Entry 1POI (X-ray diffraction, 2.50 A resolution); this record covers chains C and D of the 4 polymer chains in the assembly.

[Chain C]
Name: Glutaconate coenzyme A-transferase
From: Acidaminococcus fermentans
UniProt: Q59111 (GCTA_ACIFE); the author numbering skips numbers that UniProt does not, so the offset changes along the chain: 2-217 = UniProt 1-216; 219-319 = UniProt 217-317
Sequence (317 residues; each row starts with the number of its first residue; note: 1 number in that range is skipped by the numbering (no residue carries it; nothing is unmodelled there)):
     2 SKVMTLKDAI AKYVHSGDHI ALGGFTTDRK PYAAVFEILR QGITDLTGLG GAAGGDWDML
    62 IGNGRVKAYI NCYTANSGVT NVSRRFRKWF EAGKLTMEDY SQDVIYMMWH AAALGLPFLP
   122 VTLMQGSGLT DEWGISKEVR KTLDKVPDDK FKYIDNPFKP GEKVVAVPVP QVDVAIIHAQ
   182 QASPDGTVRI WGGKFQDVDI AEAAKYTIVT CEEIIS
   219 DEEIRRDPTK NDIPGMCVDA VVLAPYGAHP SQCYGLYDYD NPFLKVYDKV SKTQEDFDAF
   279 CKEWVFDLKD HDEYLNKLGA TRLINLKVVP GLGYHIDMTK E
Reported in the primary citation:
  - catalytic residues: Gln103 (proposed by the authors, not directly observed)
  - specificity-determining residues: Ser78 (proposed by the authors, not directly observed)

[Chain D]
Name: Glutaconate coenzyme A-transferase
From: Acidaminococcus fermentans
UniProt: Q59112 (GCTB_ACIFE); residues 3-262 here correspond to UniProt positions 2-261 (UniProt number = residue number - 1)
Sequence (260 residues; numbered 3 to 262; the number before each row is that of its first residue):
     3 DYTNYTNKEM QAVTIAKQIK NGQVVTVGTG LPLIGASVAK RVYAPDCHII VESGLMDCSP
    63 VEVPRSVGDL RFMAHCGCIW PNVRFVGFEI NEYLHKANRL IAFIGGAQID PYGNVNSTSI
   123 GDYHHPKTRF TGSGGANGIA TYSNTIIMMQ HEKRRFMNKI DYVTSPGWID GPGGRERLGL
   183 PGDVGPQLVV TDKGILKFDE KTKRMYLAAY YPTSSPEDVL ENTGFDLDVS KAVELEAPDP
   243 AVIKLIREEI DPGQAFIQVP
Reported in the primary citation:
  - catalytic residues: Glu54 (citing earlier work)
  - catalytic residues: Gly137, Ala138 (proposed by the authors, not directly observed)
  - specificity-determining residues: Ser68 (proposed by the authors, not directly observed)

[How chain C and chain D interact]
Pairs across the interface - 95 pairs, chain C then chain D:
  Phe26(C) - Ser55(D)
  Phe26(C) - Val69(D)  hydrophobic
  Phe26(C) - Asn84(D)
  Thr27(C) - Ser68(D)  hydrogen bond
  Asp29(C) - Gly70(D)
  Asp29(C) - Leu72(D)
  Asp29(C) - Met75(D)
  Asn72(C) - Arg131(D)
  Asn72(C) - Thr133(D)  hydrogen bond (side chain-backbone)
  Cys73(C) - Gly134(D)
  Cys73(C) - Ser135(D)
  Cys73(C) - Gly136(D)  hydrogen bond (backbone-backbone)
  Tyr74(C) - Thr133(D)
  Thr75(C) - Thr133(D)
  Ala76(C) - Thr133(D)
  Ser78(C) - Arg67(D)
  Ser78(C) - Ser68(D)  hydrogen bond
  Gly79(C) - Arg67(D)
  Asn82(C) - Thr133(D)
  Val83(C) - Phe132(D)
  Val83(C) - Thr133(D)
  Phe87(C) - Phe132(D)
  Arg88(C) - Arg131(D)  hydrogen bond (side chain-backbone)
  Phe91(C) - Tyr125(D)
  Phe91(C) - Pro128(D)
  Phe91(C) - Arg131(D)
  Glu92(C) - Lys129(D)
  Glu92(C) - Thr130(D)
  Glu92(C) - Arg131(D)  hydrogen bond (side chain-backbone)
  Met98(C) - Arg131(D)
  Glu99(C) - Tyr125(D)
  Asp100(C) - Tyr125(D)  hydrogen bond
  Asp100(C) - Arg131(D)  salt bridge
  Tyr101(C) - Ser135(D)
  Ser102(C) - Ser135(D)
  Ser102(C) - Gly136(D)
  Ser102(C) - Asn139(D)
  Gln103(C) - Glu54(D)
  Gln103(C) - Gly136(D)  hydrogen bond (backbone-backbone)
  Gln103(C) - Gly137(D)
  Asp104(C) - Val88(D)
  Asp104(C) - Glu91(D)
  Asp104(C) - Gly137(D)
  Asp104(C) - Gly140(D)  hydrogen bond (side chain-backbone)
  Tyr107(C) - Asn84(D)
  Tyr107(C) - Val85(D)
  Met108(C) - Val85(D)
  His111(C) - Val85(D)
  Thr123(C) - Thr143(D)
  Thr123(C) - Tyr144(D)  hydrogen bond
  Leu124(C) - Val88(D)  hydrophobic
  Leu124(C) - Gly140(D)
  Met125(C) - Asn139(D)  hydrogen bond (backbone-side chain)
  Gln126(C) - Thr143(D)
  Gln126(C) - Leu180(D)
  Gln126(C) - Gly181(D)
  Gln126(C) - Leu182(D)
  Gly127(C) - Pro168(D)
  Gly127(C) - Leu180(D)
  Ser128(C) - Asn139(D)
  Ser128(C) - Val165(D)
  Ser128(C) - Thr166(D)
  Ser128(C) - Pro168(D)
  Gly129(C) - Tyr164(D)  hydrogen bond (backbone-side chain)
  Gly129(C) - Val165(D)  hydrogen bond (backbone-backbone)
  Leu130(C) - Ser135(D)
  Leu130(C) - Asn139(D)
  Leu130(C) - Tyr164(D)  hydrogen bond (backbone-side chain)
  Leu130(C) - Thr166(D)
  Glu133(C) - Tyr125(D)
  Glu133(C) - His126(D)  salt bridge
  Trp134(C) - Tyr125(D)
  Trp134(C) - His126(D)
  Gly135(C) - Tyr125(D)  hydrogen bond (backbone-side chain)
  Gly194(C) - Met75(D)
  Gly194(C) - Ile81(D)
  Phe196(C) - Met75(D)  hydrophobic
  Phe196(C) - Asn84(D)  hydrogen bond (backbone-side chain)
  Gln197(C) - Asn84(D)
  Gln250(C) - Asp71(D)  hydrogen bond
  Gln250(C) - Leu72(D)  hydrogen bond (side chain-backbone)
  Gln250(C) - Arg73(D)
  Tyr252(C) - Leu72(D)  hydrophobic
  Tyr252(C) - Met75(D)  hydrophobic
  Asp256(C) - Arg73(D)  salt bridge
  Tyr257(C) - Arg67(D)
  Tyr257(C) - Asp71(D)  hydrogen bond
  Tyr257(C) - Arg73(D)  hydrogen bond
  Leu310(C) - Ala76(D)
  Leu310(C) - His77(D)  hydrogen bond (backbone-side chain)
  Gly311(C) - Leu72(D)
  Gly311(C) - Ala76(D)
  Tyr312(C) - Val63(D)
  Tyr312(C) - Glu64(D)  hydrogen bond (side chain-backbone)
  Tyr312(C) - Arg73(D)
Interface residues without a listed pair, chain C (56 interface residues in all): Thr28, Gly193, Cys251, Tyr255, Asn259, Val306, Gly309, His313, Ile314
Interface residues without a listed pair, chain D (45 interface residues in all): Thr120, Ile171, Pro183

[Overview]
56 residues of chain C face 45 of chain D across their interface; the contacts include 22 hydrogen bonds and 3
salt bridges. Among the polar pairs are Asp100(C)-Arg131(D), Glu133(C)-His126(D) and Asp256(C)-Arg73(D). The
paper reports catalytic residues Gln103(C) and Glu54(D) among others; specificity determinants Ser78(C) and
Ser68(D).
Here chain C is Glutaconate coenzyme A-transferase and chain D is Glutaconate coenzyme A-transferase, both
from Acidaminococcus fermentans. Entry 1POI (Crystal structure of glutaconate coenzyme A-transferase from
acidaminococcus fermentans to 2.55 angstoms resolution) was determined by X-ray diffraction.
